Entry 7TJW (electron microscopy, 4.00 A resolution); this record covers chains C and D of the 7 polymer chains in the assembly.

# Chain C
Name: ATP synthase subunit alpha
From: Saccharomyces cerevisiae
UniProtKB: P07251 (ATPA_YEAST); residues 1-510 here correspond to UniProt positions 36-545 (UniProt number = residue number + 35)
Amino-acid sequence (510 residues; row label = number of the first residue in the row):
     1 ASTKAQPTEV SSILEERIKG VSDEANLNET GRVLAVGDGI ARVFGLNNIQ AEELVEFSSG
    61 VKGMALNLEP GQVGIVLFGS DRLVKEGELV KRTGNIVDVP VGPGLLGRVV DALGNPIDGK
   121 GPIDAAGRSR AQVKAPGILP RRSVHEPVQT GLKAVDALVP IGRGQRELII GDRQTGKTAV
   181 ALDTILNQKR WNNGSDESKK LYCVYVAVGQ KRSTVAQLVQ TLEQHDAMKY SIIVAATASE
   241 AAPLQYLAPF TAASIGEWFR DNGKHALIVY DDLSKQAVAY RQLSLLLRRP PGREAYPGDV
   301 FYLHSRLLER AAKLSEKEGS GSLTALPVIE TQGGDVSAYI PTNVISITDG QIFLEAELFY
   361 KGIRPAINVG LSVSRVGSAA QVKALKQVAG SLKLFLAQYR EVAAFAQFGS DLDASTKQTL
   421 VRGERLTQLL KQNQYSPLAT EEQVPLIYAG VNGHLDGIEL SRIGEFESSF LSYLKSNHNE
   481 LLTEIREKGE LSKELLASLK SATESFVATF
Unresolved in the structure: 1-26, 510
Ion coordination: Mg2+: Thr178 (together with ATP)
Ligand contacts: ATP (adenosine-5'-triphosphate): Asp172, Gln174, Thr175, Gly176, Lys177, Thr178, Ala179, Lys275, Phe359, Arg364, Gln432, Asn433, Gln434
UniProt features mapped onto this chain:
  - binding site (ATP): Gly171 to Thr178
  - site: Ser372 (Required for activity)
  - modified residue (Phosphoserine): Ser22, Ser143

# Chain D
Name: ATP synthase subunit beta
From: Saccharomyces cerevisiae
Notes: EC 7.1.2.2
UniProtKB: P00830 (ATPB_YEAST); residues 1-478 here correspond to UniProt positions 34-511 (UniProt number = residue number + 33)
Amino-acid sequence (478 residues; numbered 1 to 478; the number before each row is that of its first residue):
     1 ASAAQSTPIT GKVTAVIGAI VDVHFEQSEL PAILNALEIK TPQGKLVLEV AQHLGENTVR
    61 TIAMDGTEGL VRGEKVLDTG GPISVPVGRE TLGRIINVIG EPIDERGPIK SKLRKPIHAD
   121 PPSFAEQSTS AEILETGIKV VDLLAPYARG GKIGLFGGAG VGKTVFIQEL INNIAKAHGG
   181 FSVFTGVGER TREGNDLYRE MKETGVINLE GESKVALVFG QMNEPPGARA RVALTGLTIA
   241 EYFRDEEGQD VLLFIDNIFR FTQAGSEVSA LLGRIPSAVG YQPTLATDMG LLQERITTTK
   301 KGSVTSVQAV YVPADDLTDP APATTFAHLD ATTVLSRGIS ELGIYPAVDP LDSKSRLLDA
   361 AVVGQEHYDV ASKVQETLQT YKSLQDIIAI LGMDELSEQD KLTVERARKI QRFLSQPFAV
   421 AEVFTGIPGK LVRLKDTVAS FKAVLEGKYD NIPEHAFYMV GGIEDVVAKA EKLAAEAN
Unresolved in the structure: 1-9, 475-478
Ion coordination: Mg2+: Thr164, Asp256 (together with ATP)
Ligand contacts: ATP (adenosine-5'-triphosphate): Gly158, Gly160, Val161, Gly162, Lys163, Thr164, Val165, Arg190, Glu193, Asp256, Asn257, Arg260, Tyr311, Tyr345, Pro346, Phe418, Ala421, Phe424
UniProt features mapped onto this chain:
  - binding site (ATP): Gly157 to Thr164
  - modified residue: Thr79 (Phosphothreonine), Thr204 (Phosphothreonine), Ser340 (Phosphoserine)

# Chain C / chain D interface
Contacting residue pairs (75; chain C residue first):
  Asn47(C) with Arg72(D)
  Asn48(C) with Val71(D)
  Ile49(C) with Val71(D)
  Gln50(C) with Gly69(D); Leu70(D); Val71(D)
  Ala51(C) with Thr67(D); Gly69(D); Leu70(D), hydrogen bond (backbone-backbone)
  Asn67(C) with Ile17(D)
  Leu68(C) with Ala15(D); Val16(D), hydrogen bond (backbone-backbone); Ile17(D); Arg72(D)
  Glu69(C) with Thr14(D); Ala15(D); Arg72(D), hydrogen bond (backbone-side chain)
  Pro70(C) with Thr14(D); Ala15(D)
  Gln72(C) with Arg72(D), hydrogen bond (backbone-side chain)
  Pro136(C) with Thr191(D)
  Gly137(C) with Thr191(D)
  Ile138(C) with Thr191(D); Asn195(D); Phe219(D), hydrophobic; Gln221(D)
  Leu139(C) with Glu105(D)
  Arg141(C) with Thr191(D); Asn195(D), hydrogen bond (backbone-side chain)
  Arg142(C) with Asn195(D)
  Ser143(C) with Asn195(D); Asp196(D), hydrogen bond; Arg199(D), hydrogen bond
  Arg289(C) with Ile17(D); Gly18(D)
  Pro290(C) with Ala270(D); Gly273(D)
  Arg293(C) with Val279(D)
  Gly298(C) with Glu267(D)
  Asp299(C) with Glu267(D)
  Phe301(C) with Met222(D), hydrophobic; Arg229(D); Gln263(D); Glu267(D)
  Tyr302(C) with Asn223(D); Glu224(D); Pro225(D), hydrophobic; Arg229(D); Glu267(D), hydrogen bond (backbone-side chain)
  Ser305(C) with Met222(D)
  Glu309(C) with Thr191(D); Met222(D); Asn223(D)
  Asn343(C) with Gln263(D), hydrogen bond
  Ile345(C) with Tyr311(D)
  Ser346(C) with Arg190(D), hydrogen bond (backbone-side chain); Arg260(D)
  Ile347(C) with Arg190(D); Met222(D), hydrophobic
  Thr348(C) with Arg190(D), hydrogen bond (backbone-side chain)
  Asp349(C) with Arg190(D); Arg192(D), salt bridge
  Leu371(C) with Arg337(D)
  Arg375(C) with Gly160(D); Arg190(D); Glu193(D), salt bridge
  Ser378(C) with Val423(D); Phe424(D), hydrogen bond (side chain-backbone)
  Lys393(C) with Tyr345(D)
  Leu394(C) with Gly343(D)
  Ala397(C) with Glu341(D)
  Arg400(C) with Glu341(D)
  Phe405(C) with Ile388(D); Ala389(D)
  Phe408(C) with Ala389(D)
Also at the interface, not in a pair above, chain C (57 interface residues in all): Leu46, Glu52, Val73, Ile96, Lys134, Ala135, Val144, Arg166, Pro291, Arg306, Val336, Ser337, Thr342, Gln351, Val373, Val376
Also at the interface, not in a pair above, chain D (54 interface residues in all): Gly66, Glu68, Ile95, Ile103, Ala159, Gly194, Tyr198, Pro226, Leu271, Pro276, Gly280, Pro313, Ala314

# Summary
The interface between chain C and chain D involves 57 residues on one side and 54 on the other; the contacts
include 12 hydrogen bonds and 2 salt bridges. Polar contacts include Asp349(C)-Arg192(D), Arg375(C)-Glu193(D)
and Glu69(C)-Arg72(D). Chain C binds ATP. Bound to chain D: ATP.
Chain C is ATP synthase subunit alpha and chain D is ATP synthase subunit beta, both from Saccharomyces
cerevisiae; the structure, Yeast ATP synthase F1 region State 1catalytic(e-h) with 10 mM ATP, was determined
by electron microscopy together with 7TJS, 7TJT, 7TJU, 7TJV, 7TJX, 7TJY and 30 further entries from the same
study.
